Entry 1XJ2 (X-ray diffraction, 2.00 A resolution); this record covers chain A.

[Chain A]
Protein: Sensor protein fixL
Organism: Bradyrhizobium japonicum
Notes: EC 2.7.3.-; fragment: heme domain
Reference sequence: P23222 (FIXL_BRAJA); numbering as in UniProt (aligned over 154-269)
Sequence (116 residues; row label = number of the first residue in the row):
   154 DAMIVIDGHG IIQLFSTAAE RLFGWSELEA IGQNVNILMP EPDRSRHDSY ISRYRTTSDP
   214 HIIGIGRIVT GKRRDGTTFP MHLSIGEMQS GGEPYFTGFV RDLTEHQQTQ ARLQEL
Swiss-Prot annotation at these positions:
  - binding site (heme): His200
Bound ions: heme Fe: His200 (together with carbon monoxide)
Small-molecule neighbours: carbon monoxide / heme: Ile157, Ile159, Val188, Leu191, Met192, Asp196, His200, Tyr203, Ile204, Arg206, Tyr207, Asp212, Pro213, His214, Ile215, Ile216, Arg220, Val222, Thr223, Met234, Leu236, Ile238, Phe249, Thr250, Gly251
From the paper describing this entry:
  - conformationally variable residues (loop rearrangement, order/disorder transition): Arg206, Thr210, Ser211, Ile215, Ile216, Gly217, Ile218, Leu236, Ile238 to Glu246, Phe252, Val253, Arg254, Asp255
  - binding site for carbon monoxide: Leu236
  - contacts within the chain: Leu236-Phe252 (backbone contact), Leu236-Val253 (backbone contact)
  - binding site for heme Fe: Ile215, Ile216, Arg220

[Summary]
Chain A binds carbon monoxide / heme. Curated annotation (UniProt) lists heme-binding residue His200. From the
paper: a binding site for heme Fe at Ile215, Ile216 and Arg220; a binding site for carbon monoxide at Leu236.
Chain A is Sensor protein fixL (Bradyrhizobium japonicum); the structure, CO-bound structure of bjFixLH, was
determined by X-ray diffraction together with 1XJ3, 1XJ4 and 1XJ6 from the same study.
